PDB entry 7YF0 | electron microscopy, 3.40 A resolution | chains H and L of the 22 polymer chains in the assembly

Chain H (and L):
Molecule: Lambda-2 protein
Organism: Mammalian orthoreovirus 3
Notes: chain L of this document is another copy of the same molecule, construct and numbering; everything in this record applies to it too
UniProt: C9E871 (C9E871_9REOV); residues 1-1289 here = UniProt positions 1-1289
Amino-acid sequence (1289 residues; row label = number of the first residue in the row):
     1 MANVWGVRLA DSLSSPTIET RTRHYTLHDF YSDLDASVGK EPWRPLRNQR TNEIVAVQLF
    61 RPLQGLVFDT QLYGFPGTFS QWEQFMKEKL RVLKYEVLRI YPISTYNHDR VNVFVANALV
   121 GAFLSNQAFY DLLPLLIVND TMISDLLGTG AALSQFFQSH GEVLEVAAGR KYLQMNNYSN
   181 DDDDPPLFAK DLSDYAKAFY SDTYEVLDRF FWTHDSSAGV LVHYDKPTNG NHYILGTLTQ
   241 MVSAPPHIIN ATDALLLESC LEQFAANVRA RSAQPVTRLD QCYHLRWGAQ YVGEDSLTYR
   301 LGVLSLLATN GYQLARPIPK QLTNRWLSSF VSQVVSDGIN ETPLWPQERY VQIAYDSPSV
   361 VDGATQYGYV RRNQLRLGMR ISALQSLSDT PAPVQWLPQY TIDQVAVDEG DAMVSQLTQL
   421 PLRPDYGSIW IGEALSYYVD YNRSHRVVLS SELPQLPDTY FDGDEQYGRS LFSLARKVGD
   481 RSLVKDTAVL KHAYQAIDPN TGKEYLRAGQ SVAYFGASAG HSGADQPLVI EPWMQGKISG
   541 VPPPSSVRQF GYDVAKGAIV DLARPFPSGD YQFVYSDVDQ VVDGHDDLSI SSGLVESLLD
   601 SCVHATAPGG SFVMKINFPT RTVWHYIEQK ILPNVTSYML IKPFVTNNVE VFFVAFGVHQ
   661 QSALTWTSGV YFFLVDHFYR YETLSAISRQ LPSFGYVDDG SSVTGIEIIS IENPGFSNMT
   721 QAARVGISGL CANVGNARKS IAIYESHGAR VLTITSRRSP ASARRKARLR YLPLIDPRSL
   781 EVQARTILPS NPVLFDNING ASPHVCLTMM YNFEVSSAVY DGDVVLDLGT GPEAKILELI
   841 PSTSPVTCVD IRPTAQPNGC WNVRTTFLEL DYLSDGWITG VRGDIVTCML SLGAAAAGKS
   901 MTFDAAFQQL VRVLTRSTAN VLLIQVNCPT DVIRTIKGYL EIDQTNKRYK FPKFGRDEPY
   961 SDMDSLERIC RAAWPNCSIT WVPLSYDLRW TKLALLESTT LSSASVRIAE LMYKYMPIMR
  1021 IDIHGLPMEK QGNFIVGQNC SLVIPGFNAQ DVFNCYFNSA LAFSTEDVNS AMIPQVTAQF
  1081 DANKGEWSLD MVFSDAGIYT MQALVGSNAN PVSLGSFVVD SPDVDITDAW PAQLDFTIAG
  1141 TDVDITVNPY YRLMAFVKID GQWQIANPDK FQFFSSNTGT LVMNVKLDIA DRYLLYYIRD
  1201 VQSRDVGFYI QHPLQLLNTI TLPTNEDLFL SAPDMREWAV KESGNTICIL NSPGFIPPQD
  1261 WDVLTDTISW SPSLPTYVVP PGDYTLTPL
Unresolved in the structure: 1, 1025-1289
Disulfides: Cys970-Cys977

How chain H and chain L interact:
Pairs across the interface (71):
  Thr20(H) - Val697(L)
  Arg21(H) - Val697(L)
  Arg23(H) - Pro421(L)  hydrogen bond (side chain-backbone)
  Arg23(H) - Leu422(L)
  Arg23(H) - Val697(L)
  His28(H) - His747(L)  hydrogen bond
  Tyr31(H) - His747(L)
  Ser32(H) - His747(L)
  Arg91(H) - Asp182(L)  salt bridge
  Tyr95(H) - Asp182(L)  hydrogen bond
  Tyr95(H) - Pro245(L)  hydrophobic
  Tyr95(H) - Pro246(L)
  Arg99(H) - Pro246(L)
  Ile103(H) - His747(L)
  Arg271(H) - Ser470(L)  hydrogen bond (backbone-side chain)
  Ser272(H) - Tyr467(L)
  Ser272(H) - Ser470(L)
  Ala273(H) - Tyr467(L)
  Ala273(H) - Ser470(L)
  Ala273(H) - Leu471(L)
  Ala273(H) - Leu474(L)  hydrophobic
  Ala273(H) - Ser693(L)
  Ala273(H) - Phe694(L)
  Pro275(H) - Ser693(L)
  Pro275(H) - Gly695(L)
  Arg380(H) - His585(L)
  Ile381(H) - His585(L)
  Leu387(H) - Asp553(L)
  Ser388(H) - Ala519(L)
  Ser388(H) - Gly520(L)
  Thr390(H) - Ala555(L)
  Val394(H) - Val554(L)  hydrophobic
  Val394(H) - Ala555(L)
  Val394(H) - Gly557(L)
  Gln395(H) - Gly557(L)
  Gln395(H) - Ala558(L)
  Gln395(H) - Ile559(L)  hydrogen bond (backbone-backbone)
  Trp396(H) - Ile559(L)
  Leu397(H) - Ala558(L)  hydrophobic
  Leu397(H) - Ile559(L)  hydrogen bond (backbone-backbone)
  Leu397(H) - Val560(L)  hydrophobic
  Gln399(H) - Asp561(L)  hydrogen bond (side chain-backbone)
  Gln399(H) - Arg564(L)  hydrogen bond (side chain-backbone)
  Gln399(H) - Phe566(L)
  Tyr400(H) - Arg564(L)  hydrogen bond (backbone-side chain)
  Thr401(H) - Arg564(L)  hydrogen bond
  Asp776(H) - Arg564(L)  salt bridge
  Ser779(H) - Ile559(L)
  Gln783(H) - Tyr552(L)  hydrogen bond (side chain-backbone)
  Gln783(H) - Ile559(L)
  Arg785(H) - Tyr552(L)
  Arg785(H) - Asp553(L)  salt bridge
  Arg785(H) - Val554(L)  hydrogen bond (side chain-backbone)
  Gly831(H) - Ser568(L)
  Pro832(H) - Ser568(L)
  Ile851(H) - His604(L)
  Arg852(H) - Ser568(L)  hydrogen bond (side chain-backbone)
  Arg852(H) - Gly569(L)  hydrogen bond (side chain-backbone)
  Arg852(H) - Asp570(L)
  Arg852(H) - His604(L)
  Pro853(H) - Pro565(L)
  Pro853(H) - His604(L)
  Thr854(H) - Pro565(L)
  Ala855(H) - Pro565(L)
  Ala855(H) - Phe566(L)  hydrophobic
  Ala855(H) - Pro567(L)
  Pro952(H) - Ser545(L)
  Lys953(H) - Ser545(L)
  Phe954(H) - Ser511(L)  hydrogen bond (backbone-side chain)
  Gly955(H) - Gly509(L)
  Arg956(H) - Asp570(L)  salt bridge
Also at the interface, not in a pair above, chain H (48 interface residues in all): Ile18, Tyr106, Gln274, Arg778, Val782, Gly898
Also at the interface, not in a pair above, chain L (49 interface residues in all): Arg325, Arg423, Gln466, Gln510, Ser546, Lys556, Gln572, Ala607, Pro608, Gln660, Tyr696, Glu712

Overview:
48 residues of chain H face 49 of chain L across their interface; the contacts include 15 hydrogen bonds and 4
salt bridges. Polar contacts include Arg91(H)-Asp182(L), Asp776(H)-Arg564(L) and Arg785(H)-Asp553(L).
Both chains are Lambda-2 protein (Mammalian orthoreovirus 3). Entry 7YF0 (In situ structure of polymerase
complex of mammalian reovirus in the core) was determined by electron microscopy together with 7YED, 7YEV,
7YEZ and 7YFE from the same study.
